PDB entry 7LZI | electron microscopy, 4.39 A resolution (low resolution: residue-level contacts below are approximate; hydrogen-bond / salt-bridge calls are withheld) | chains B and C of the 4 polymer chains in the assembly

== Chain B (and C) ==
Protein: Glutamate receptor 3.4
Source organism: Arabidopsis thaliana
Notes: chain C of this document is another copy of the same molecule, construct and numbering; everything in this record applies to it too
UniProt: Q8GXJ4 (GLR34_ARATH); residue numbers follow UniProt; this construct covers 1-959
Chain sequence (959 residues; each row starts with the number of its first residue):
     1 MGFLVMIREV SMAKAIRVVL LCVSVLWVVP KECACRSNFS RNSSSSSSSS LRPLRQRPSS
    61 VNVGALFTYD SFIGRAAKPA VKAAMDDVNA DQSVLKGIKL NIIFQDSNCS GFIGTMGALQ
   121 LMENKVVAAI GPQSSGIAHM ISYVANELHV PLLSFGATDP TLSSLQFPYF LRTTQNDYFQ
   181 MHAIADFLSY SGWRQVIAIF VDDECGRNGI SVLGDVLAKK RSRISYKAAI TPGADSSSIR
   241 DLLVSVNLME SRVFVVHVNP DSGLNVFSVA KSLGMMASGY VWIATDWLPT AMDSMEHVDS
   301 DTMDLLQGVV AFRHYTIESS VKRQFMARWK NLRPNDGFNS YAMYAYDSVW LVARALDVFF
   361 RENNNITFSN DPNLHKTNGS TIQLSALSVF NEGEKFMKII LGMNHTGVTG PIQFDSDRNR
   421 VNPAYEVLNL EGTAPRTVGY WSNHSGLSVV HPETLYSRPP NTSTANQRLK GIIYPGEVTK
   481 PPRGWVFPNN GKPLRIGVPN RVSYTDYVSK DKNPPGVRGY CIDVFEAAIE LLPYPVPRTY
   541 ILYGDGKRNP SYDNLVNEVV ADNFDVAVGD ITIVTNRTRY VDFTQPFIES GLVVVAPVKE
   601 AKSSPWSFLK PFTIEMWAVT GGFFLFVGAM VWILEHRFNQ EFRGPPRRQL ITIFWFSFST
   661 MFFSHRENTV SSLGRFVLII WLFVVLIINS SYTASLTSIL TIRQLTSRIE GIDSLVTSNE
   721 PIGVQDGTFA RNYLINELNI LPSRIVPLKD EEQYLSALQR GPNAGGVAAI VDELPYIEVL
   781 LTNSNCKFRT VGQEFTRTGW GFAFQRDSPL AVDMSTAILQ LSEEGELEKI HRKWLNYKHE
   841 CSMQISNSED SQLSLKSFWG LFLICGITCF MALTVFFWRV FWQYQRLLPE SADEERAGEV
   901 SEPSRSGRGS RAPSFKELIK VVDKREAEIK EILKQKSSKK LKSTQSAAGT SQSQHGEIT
Unresolved in the structure: 1-482, 636-648, 662-671, 843-852, 881-959 (chain C: 1-482, 636-648, 662-671, 881-959)
Cystine bridges: Cys786-Cys841
Covalently attached groups: N-acetylglucosamine (NAG) linked to Asn576
Small-molecule neighbours: glutamic acid (GLU): Arg501, Asn549, Tyr552, Asp570, Ile571, Thr572, Arg577, Gln725, Asp726, Gly727, Thr728, Phe729, Glu773, Tyr776, Trp800
UniProt features mapped onto this chain:
  - glycosylation (N-linked (GlcNAc...) asparagine): Asn38, Asn42, Asn108, Asn365, Asn378, Asn404, Asn443, Asn461, Asn576

== Interface between chain B and chain C ==
Pairs across the interface (36; chain B residue first):
  Phe608(B) - Ile687(C)
  Ser657(B) - Arg675(C)
  Asn689(B) - Leu686(C)
  Asn689(B) - Ser690(C)
  Thr693(B) - Ser690(C)
  Thr693(B) - Thr693(C)
  Leu696(B) - Ser690(C)
  Leu696(B) - Ser691(C)
  Leu696(B) - Ala694(C)
  Thr697(B) - Ala694(C)
  Leu700(B) - Ser698(C)
  Thr701(B) - Thr701(C)
  Gln704(B) - Ser698(C)
  Gln704(B) - Ile702(C)
  Leu705(B) - Ile702(C)
  Lys838(B) - Gly765(C)
  Ser854(B) - Ile699(C)
  Leu855(B) - Lys610(C)
  Leu855(B) - Pro611(C)
  Leu855(B) - Phe612(C)
  Leu855(B) - Thr613(C)
  Lys856(B) - Phe612(C)
  Lys856(B) - Thr613(C)
  Lys856(B) - Glu615(C)
  Lys856(B) - Met616(C)
  Ser857(B) - Glu615(C)
  Ser857(B) - Met616(C)
  Phe858(B) - Met616(C)
  Leu861(B) - Val684(C)
  Phe862(B) - Val619(C)
  Phe862(B) - Phe623(C)
  Cys865(B) - Phe623(C)
  Cys865(B) - Phe626(C)
  Thr868(B) - Phe676(C)
  Ala872(B) - Met630(C)
  Leu873(B) - Met630(C)
Interface residues without a listed pair, chain B (30 interface residues in all): Phe624, Tyr692, Leu853, Ile864, Cys869, Met871, Val875, Phe876
Interface residues without a listed pair, chain C (31 interface residues in all): Thr620, Ile633, Leu673, Ile680, Phe683, Ser695, Leu705

== In short ==
The interface between chain B and chain C involves 30 residues on one side and 31 on the other. Ligands of
chain B: glutamic acid. N-acetylglucosamine is covalently linked to Asn576(B).
Chain B and chain C are both Glutamate receptor 3.4 (Arabidopsis thaliana); the structure, Structure of the
glutamate receptor-like channel AtGLR3.4, was determined by electron microscopy (same publication as 7LZ0,
7LZ1, 7LZ2 and 7LZH).
